4PYD - chains A and E of the 6 polymer chains in the assembly; structure by X-ray diffraction, 3.19 A resolution.

Chain A (and E):
Molecule: Molybdenum cofactor biosynthesis protein MoaC
Source organism: Escherichia coli
Notes: chain E of this document is another copy of the same molecule, construct and numbering; everything in this record applies to it too
UniProt: W0KCK5 (W0KCK5_ECOLX); residue numbers follow UniProt; this construct covers 1-161
Sequence (161 residues; row label = number of the first residue in the row):
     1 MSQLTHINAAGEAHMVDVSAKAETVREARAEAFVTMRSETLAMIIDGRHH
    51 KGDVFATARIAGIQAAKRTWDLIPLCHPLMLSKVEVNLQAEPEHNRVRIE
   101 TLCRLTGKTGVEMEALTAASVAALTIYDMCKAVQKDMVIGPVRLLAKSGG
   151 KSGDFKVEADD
Unresolved in the structure: 1-12, 150-152, 158-161 (chain E: 1-8, 46-52, 149-161)
Small-molecule neighbours:
  - 8CS ((2r,4ar,5ar,11ar,12as)-8-amino-2-hydroxy-4a,5a,9,11,11a,12a-hexahydro[1,3,2]dioxaphosphinino[4',5':5,6]pyrano[3,2-g]pteridine-10,12(4h,6h)-dione 2-oxide), molecule 1: Lys-21, Arg-26, Leu-75, Cys-76, His-77, Leu-79, Lys-108, Thr-109, Gly-110, Val-111, Glu-112, Met-113, Glu-114
  - 8CS, molecule 2: Lys-51, Asp-128, Lys-131
What the authors report for this chain:
  - mutagenesis - K51A, H77A, E112A, E114A: decreased catalytic activity
  - mutagenesis - K51A, D128A, K131A: decreased growth
  - mutagenesis - D128A, K131A: abolished catalytic activity
  - catalytic residues: Lys-51, Lys-131
  - conformationally variable residues (loop rearrangement): Lys-51

Interface between chain A and chain E:
Residue-residue contacts (8):
  Ala-56(A) with Asp-53(E); Ala-56(E), hydrophobic
  Thr-57(A) with Ile-60(E)
  Arg-59(A) with Asp-53(E), salt bridge
  Ile-60(A) with Thr-57(E)
  Gln-64(A) with Gln-64(E)
  Arg-68(A) with Gln-64(E); Arg-68(E)

In short:
Chain A and chain E each contribute 6 residues to their interface, with 1 salt bridge. Its one salt-bridged
contact is Arg-59(A)/Asp-53(E). Chain A binds compound 8CS. From the paper: catalytic residues Lys-51(A) and
Lys-131(A); K51A, H77A and E112A of chain A, among others, reduce catalytic activity; 6 substitutions were
tested in all.
Chain A and chain E are both Molybdenum cofactor biosynthesis protein MoaC (Escherichia coli); the structure,
MoaC in complex with cPMP crystallized in space group P212121, was determined by X-ray diffraction (same
publication as 4PYA).
